Entry 5BUT (X-ray diffraction, 5.97 A resolution (low resolution: residue-level contacts below are approximate; hydrogen-bond / salt-bridge calls are withheld)); this record covers chains I and J of the 6 polymer chains in the assembly.

# Chain I (and J)
Protein: Ktr system potassium uptake protein B
Source organism: Bacillus subtilis
Notes: fragment: membrane protein; chain J of this document is another copy of the same molecule, construct and numbering; everything in this record applies to it too
UniProt: O32081 (KTRB_BACSU); residues 1-445 here = UniProt positions 1-445
Amino-acid sequence (445 residues; numbered 1 to 445; the number before each row is that of its first residue):
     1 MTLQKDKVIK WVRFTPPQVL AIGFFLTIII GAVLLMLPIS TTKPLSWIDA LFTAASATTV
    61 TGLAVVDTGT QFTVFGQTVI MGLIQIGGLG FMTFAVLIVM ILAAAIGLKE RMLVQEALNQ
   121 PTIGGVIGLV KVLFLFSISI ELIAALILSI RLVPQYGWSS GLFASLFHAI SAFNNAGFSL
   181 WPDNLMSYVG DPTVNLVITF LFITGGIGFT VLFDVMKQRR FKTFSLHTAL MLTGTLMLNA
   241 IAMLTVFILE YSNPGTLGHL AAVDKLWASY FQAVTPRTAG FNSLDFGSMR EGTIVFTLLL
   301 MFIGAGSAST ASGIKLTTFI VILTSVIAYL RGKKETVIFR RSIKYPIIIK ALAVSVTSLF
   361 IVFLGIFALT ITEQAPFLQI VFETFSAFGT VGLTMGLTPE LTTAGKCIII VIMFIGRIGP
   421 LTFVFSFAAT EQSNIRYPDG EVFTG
Unresolved in the structure: 1-14
Construct notes: conflict Ala103 (Gly in O32081), Ala104 (Lys in O32081), Ala105 (Lys in O32081), Gln218 (Asn in O32081), Ala229 (Lys in O32081), Ala261 (His in O32081), Ala262 (Ile in O32081), Ala429 (Lys in O32081)
Ion coordination: K+: Thr61, Asn175, Ala176, Thr278, Ala279, Thr390, Val391
Swiss-Prot annotation at these positions:
  - mutagenesis: Arg436 to Gly445 (Loss of homodimerization)
Reported in the primary citation:
  - conformationally variable residues (helix shift): Gln115, Ile127, Gly128 to Ile140
  - mutagenesis - G306S, S309D: decreased binding to Ktr system potassium uptake protein A
  - mutagenesis - R417K: unchanged binding to Ktr system potassium uptake protein A

# Interface between chain I and chain J
Residue-residue contacts (125; chain I residue first):
  Asn119(I) with Phe443(J); Gly445(J)
  Pro121(I) with Phe443(J)
  Thr210(I) with Phe443(J)
  Ser225(I) with Glu441(J)
  Leu226(I) with Gly440(J); Glu441(J)
  His227(I) with Glu441(J); Val442(J); Phe443(J)
  Leu230(I) with Val442(J)
  Leu249(I) with Phe367(J)
  Arg290(I) with Ile371(J)
  Glu291(I) with Thr370(J); Ala375(J)
  Gly292(I) with Phe367(J); Thr370(J); Ile371(J)
  Val295(I) with Phe363(J); Phe367(J); Phe377(J)
  Phe296(I) with Phe367(J)
  Leu299(I) with Phe363(J)
  Ser307(I) with Phe443(J); Thr444(J)
  Lys315(I) with Thr444(J); Gly445(J)
  Thr317(I) with Phe443(J); Thr444(J)
  Thr318(I) with Thr444(J)
  Ile322(I) with Val356(J)
  Leu323(I) with Phe360(J)
  Val326(I) with Leu352(J); Ala353(J)
  Tyr329(I) with Ile349(J); Lys350(J); Leu421(J); Phe425(J)
  Leu330(I) with Val424(J); Ala428(J)
  Arg331(I) with Thr430(J); Glu431(J)
  Gly332(I) with Glu431(J); Gln432(J)
  Lys333(I) with Glu431(J); Ser433(J)
  Glu335(I) with Arg436(J); Tyr437(J)
  Val337(I) with Tyr437(J)
  Arg340(I) with Tyr437(J); Pro438(J)
  Arg341(I) with Pro438(J); Asp439(J); Gly440(J)
  Ser342(I) with Tyr437(J); Pro438(J); Asp439(J); Gly440(J)
  Lys344(I) with Asp439(J)
  Tyr345(I) with Tyr345(J)
  Ile347(I) with Val442(J)
  Ile349(I) with Tyr329(J)
  Lys350(I) with Tyr329(J); Thr444(J); Gly445(J)
  Leu352(I) with Val326(J); Leu352(J)
  Ala353(I) with Val326(J)
  Val356(I) with Ile322(J)
  Leu359(I) with Leu359(J)
  Phe360(I) with Leu323(J)
  Phe363(I) with Val295(J); Leu299(J)
  Phe367(I) with Gly292(J); Phe296(J)
  Thr370(I) with Glu291(J); Gly292(J)
  Ile371(I) with Arg290(J); Gly292(J)
  Ala375(I) with Glu291(J)
  Phe377(I) with Val295(J); Leu378(J)
  Leu378(I) with Phe377(J)
  Leu421(I) with Tyr329(J)
  Val424(I) with Leu330(J)
  Phe425(I) with Tyr329(J)
  Ala428(I) with Leu330(J)
  Thr430(I) with Arg331(J)
  Glu431(I) with Arg331(J); Gly332(J); Lys333(J)
  Arg436(I) with Glu335(J)
  Tyr437(I) with Glu335(J); Val337(J); Arg340(J); Ser342(J)
  Pro438(I) with Arg340(J); Arg341(J); Ser342(J)
  Asp439(I) with Arg341(J); Ser342(J); Lys344(J)
  Gly440(I) with Arg341(J); Ser342(J)
  Glu441(I) with Ser225(J); Leu226(J); His227(J); Arg341(J)
  Val442(I) with His227(J); Leu230(J); Ile347(J)
  Phe443(I) with Asn119(J); Pro121(J); Thr210(J); His227(J); Ser307(J); Thr317(J)
  Thr444(I) with Ser307(J); Lys315(J); Thr317(J); Thr318(J); Lys350(J)
  Gly445(I) with Asn119(J); Lys315(J); Lys350(J)
Other interface residues (no listed pair), chain I (76 interface residues in all): Thr245, Phe319, Ile343, Val354, Thr357, Gln374, Pro376, Ile380, Gly419, Ala429, Gln432, Ser433
Other interface residues (no listed pair), chain J (75 interface residues in all): Thr245, Leu249, Phe319, Ile343, Val354, Thr357, Gln374, Pro376, Ile380, Ala429

# Overview
Chain I and chain J form an interface of 76 and 75 residues respectively. Curated annotation (UniProt) lists
10 mutagenesis sites on chain I. The paper reports that G306S and S309D of chain I reduce binding to Ktr
system potassium uptake protein A; conformational variability at Gln115(I), Ile127(I) and Gly128(I).
Chain I and chain J are both Ktr system potassium uptake protein B (Bacillus subtilis); the structure, Crystal
structure of inactive conformation of KtrAB K+ transporter, was determined by X-ray diffraction.
